Entry 5U07 (electron microscopy, 3.80 A resolution); this record covers chains D and K of the 14 polymer chains in the assembly.

[Chain D]
Name: CRISPR-associated protein, Cse4 family
From: Thermobifida fusca YX
UniProt: Q47PJ3 (Q47PJ3_THEFY); numbering as in UniProt (aligned over 1-373)
Amino-acid sequence (373 residues; row label = number of the first residue in the row):
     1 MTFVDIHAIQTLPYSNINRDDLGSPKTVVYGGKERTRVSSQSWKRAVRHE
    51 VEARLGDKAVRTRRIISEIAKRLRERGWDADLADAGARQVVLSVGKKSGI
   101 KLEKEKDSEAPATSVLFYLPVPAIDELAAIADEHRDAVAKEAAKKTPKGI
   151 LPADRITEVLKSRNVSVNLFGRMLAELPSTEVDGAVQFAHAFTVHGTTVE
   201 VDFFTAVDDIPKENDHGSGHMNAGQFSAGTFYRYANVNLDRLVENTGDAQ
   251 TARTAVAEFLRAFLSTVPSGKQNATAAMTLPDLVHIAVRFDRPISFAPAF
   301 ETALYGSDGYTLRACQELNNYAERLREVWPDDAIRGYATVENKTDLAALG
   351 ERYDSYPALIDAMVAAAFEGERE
Disordered / not traced: 1, 57-163, 369-373

[Chain K]
Molecule: crRNA
Sequence (61 nucleotides; row label = number of the first residue in the row):
     1 AUGGACCGCCAGUGAUAAGUGGAAUGCCAUGUGGGCUGUCGUGAGCCCCA
    51 CGCACGUGGGG
Disordered / not traced: 41-42

[Chain D / chain K interface]
Residue-residue contacts (45):
  Ile17(D) - C10(K)  phosphate contact
  Asn18(D) - C9(K)  phosphate contact
  Asn18(D) - C10(K)  phosphate contact
  Arg19(D) - C9(K)  hydrogen bond to the sugar
  Arg19(D) - C10(K)  salt bridge to the phosphate
  Arg19(D) - A11(K)  salt bridge to the phosphate
  Asp20(D) - C9(K)  base contact
  Asp21(D) - C9(K)  base contact
  Lys26(D) - C9(K)  salt bridge to the phosphate
  Ser39(D) - C9(K)  phosphate contact
  Gln41(D) - C7(K)  sugar contact
  Gln41(D) - G8(K)  hydrogen bond to the phosphate
  Gln41(D) - C9(K)  hydrogen bond to the phosphate
  Ser42(D) - G8(K)  sugar contact
  Lys44(D) - C6(K)  salt bridge to the phosphate
  Lys44(D) - C7(K)  salt bridge to the phosphate
  Arg45(D) - G8(K)  salt bridge to the phosphate
  Arg48(D) - C6(K)  phosphate contact
  Arg48(D) - C7(K)  salt bridge to the phosphate
  Gly171(D) - C6(K)  sugar contact
  Arg172(D) - C6(K)  hydrogen bond to the base
  Arg172(D) - C7(K)  phosphate contact
  Leu174(D) - G8(K)  phosphate contact
  Val182(D) - A5(K)  hydrogen bond to the sugar
  Val182(D) - C6(K)  sugar contact
  Asp183(D) - A1(K)  base contact
  Asp183(D) - A5(K)  hydrogen bond to the sugar
  Phe203(D) - A15(K)  base contact
  Phe204(D) - U13(K)  base contact
  Phe204(D) - A15(K)  phosphate contact
  Thr205(D) - U13(K)  sugar contact
  Thr205(D) - G14(K)  sugar contact
  Thr205(D) - A15(K)  hydrogen bond to the phosphate
  Ala206(D) - U13(K)  base contact
  Ala206(D) - G14(K)  phosphate contact
  Val207(D) - G14(K)  hydrogen bond to the phosphate
  Asp215(D) - A17(K)  base contact
  His216(D) - G14(K)  base contact
  His216(D) - U16(K)  hydrogen bond to the sugar
  His216(D) - A17(K)  hydrogen bond to the base
  Met221(D) - A15(K)  base contact
  Ser269(D) - A11(K)  phosphate contact
  Gly270(D) - A11(K)  phosphate contact
  Lys271(D) - A11(K)  hydrogen bond to the phosphate
  Asn273(D) - G12(K)  phosphate contact
Also at the interface, not in a pair above, chain D (34 interface residues in all): Phe170, Val186, Ser218, Gln272, Ala274

[In short]
34 residues of chain D and 14 residues of chain K are in contact; the contacts include 11 hydrogen bonds and 7
salt bridges. Among the polar pairs are Arg172(D)-C6(K), His216(D)-A17(K) and Arg19(D)-C9(K).
Chain D is CRISPR-associated protein, Cse4 family (Thermobifida fusca YX) and chain K is crRNA; the structure,
CRISPR RNA-guided surveillance complex, was determined by electron microscopy, deposited together with 5U0A.
